Entry 7LKQ (X-ray diffraction, 3.40 A resolution); this record covers chains A and B.

# Chain A
Protein: FimX(GGDEF-EAL)
Organism: Xanthomonas axonopodis pv. citri
UniProt: Q8PJX9 (Q8PJX9_XANAC); residues 255-689 here = UniProt positions 255-689
Amino-acid sequence (435 residues; row label = number of the first residue in the row):
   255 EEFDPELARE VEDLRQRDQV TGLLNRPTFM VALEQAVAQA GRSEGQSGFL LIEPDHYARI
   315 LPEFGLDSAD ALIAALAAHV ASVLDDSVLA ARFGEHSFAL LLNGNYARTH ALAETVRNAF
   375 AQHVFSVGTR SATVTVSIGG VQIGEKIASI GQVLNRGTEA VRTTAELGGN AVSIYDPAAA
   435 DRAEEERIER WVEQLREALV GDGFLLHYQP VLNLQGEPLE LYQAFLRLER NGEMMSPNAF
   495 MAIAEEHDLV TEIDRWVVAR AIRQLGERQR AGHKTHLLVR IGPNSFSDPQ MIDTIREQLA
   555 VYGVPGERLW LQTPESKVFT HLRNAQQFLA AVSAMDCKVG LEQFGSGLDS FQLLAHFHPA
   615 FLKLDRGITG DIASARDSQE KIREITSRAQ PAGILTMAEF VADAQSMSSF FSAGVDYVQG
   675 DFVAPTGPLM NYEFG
Not modelled in the structure: 255-435
Residues lining bound ligands: c-di-GMP (C2E; 9,9'-[(2R,3R,3aS,5S,7aR,9R,10R,10aS,12S,14aR)-3,5,10,12-tetrahydroxy-5,12-dioxidooctahydro-2H,7H-difuro[3,2-d:3',2'-j][1,3,7,9,2,8]tetraoxadiphosphacyclododecine-2,9-diyl]bis(2-amino-1,9-dihydro-6H-purin-6-one)): Q463, Q477, A478, F479, L480, R481, S490, P491, N492, M495, D508, V511, R534, E653, F654, Q673, G674, D675, T680
From the paper describing this entry:
  - conformationally variable residues (helix shift): R436 to V454

# Chain B
Protein: Type IV fimbriae assembly protein
Organism: Xanthomonas axonopodis pv. citri
Notes: engineered mutation(s): lacking residues 107-117 compared to the native protein
UniProt: Q8PND9 (Q8PND9_XANAC); residues 1-106 here = UniProt positions 1-106
Amino-acid sequence (106 residues; numbered 1 to 106; the number before each row is that of its first residue):
     1 MSAMNARQGI LSLALKDKPA LYSAYMPFVK GGGIFVPTPK RYMLGDEVFL LLTLPDSSER
    61 LPVAGKVIWT TPAGAQGNRA AGIGVQFPDG PEGEAVRNKI ETLLAG
Not modelled in the structure: 1-8, 73-77
From the paper describing this entry:
  - mutagenesis - I10E, F49E/L51E: unchanged stability
  - mutagenesis - D46A/E47A: unchanged binding to FimX(GGDEF-EAL) (chain A)
  - mutagenesis - I10E, F49A/L51A, F49E/L51E: abolished binding to ternary complex

# Chain A / chain B interface
Residue-residue contacts - 27 pairs, chain A then chain B:
  E438(A) - Y22(B)  hydrogen bond
  E438(A) - F28(B)
  R441(A) - F28(B)
  I442(A) - F28(B)  hydrophobic
  W445(A) - W69(B)  hydrophobic
  R481(A) - L44(B)
  G486(A) - P72(B)
  E487(A) - W69(B)
  E487(A) - T70(B)
  E487(A) - T71(B)  hydrogen bond
  E487(A) - N78(B)
  M488(A) - L44(B)  hydrophobic
  M488(A) - W69(B)
  M488(A) - T70(B)  hydrogen bond (backbone-backbone)
  M489(A) - L44(B)
  M489(A) - I68(B)
  M489(A) - W69(B)  hydrophobic
  S490(A) - L44(B)
  S490(A) - I68(B)  hydrogen bond (backbone-backbone)
  N492(A) - V29(B)
  N492(A) - K30(B)  hydrogen bond (backbone-backbone)
  N492(A) - I68(B)
  N492(A) - Q86(B)  hydrogen bond
  A493(A) - F28(B)
  A493(A) - V29(B)
  A496(A) - F28(B)
  I497(A) - F28(B)  hydrophobic
Also at the interface, not in a pair above, chain A (18 interface residues in all): H461, R620, D675, T680
Also at the interface, not in a pair above, chain B (16 interface residues in all): P27, M43, D46, E47
The authors on this interface:
  - interface residues, chain A: R436(A)

# In short
The interface between chain A and chain B involves 18 residues on one side and 16 on the other, with 6
hydrogen bonds. Among the polar pairs are E438(A)-Y22(B), E487(A)-T71(B) and N492(A)-Q86(B). Ligands of chain
A: c-di-GMP. From the paper: I10E, F49A/L51A and F49E/L51E of chain B abolish binding to ternary complex; the
interface residue R436(A).
Chain A is FimX(GGDEF-EAL) and chain B is Type IV fimbriae assembly protein, both from Xanthomonas axonopodis
pv. citri; the structure, The PilZ(delta107-117)-FimX(GGDEF-EAL) complex from Xanthomonas citri, was
determined by X-ray diffraction, deposited together with 7LKN and 7LKO.
